Entry 8FAS (X-ray diffraction, 1.55 A resolution); this record covers chains A and B of the 3 polymer chains in the assembly.

# Chain A
Molecule: Ky230 Antibody, heavy chain
From: Mus musculus
Notes: antibody fragment or engineered binder
Sequence (223 residues; each row starts with the number of its first residue; a row labelled like 82A-82C holds insertion residues (82A, then the next letters in order)):
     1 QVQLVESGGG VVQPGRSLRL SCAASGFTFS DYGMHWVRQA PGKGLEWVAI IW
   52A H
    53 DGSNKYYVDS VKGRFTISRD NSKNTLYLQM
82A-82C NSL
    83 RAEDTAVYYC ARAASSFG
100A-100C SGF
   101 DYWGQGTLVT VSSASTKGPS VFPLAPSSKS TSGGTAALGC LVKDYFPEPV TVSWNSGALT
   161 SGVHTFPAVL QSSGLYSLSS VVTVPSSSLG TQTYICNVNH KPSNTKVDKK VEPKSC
Disordered / not traced: 216
Disulfides: Cys22-Cys92, Cys140-Cys196

# Chain B
Molecule: Ky230 Antibody, light chain
From: Mus musculus
Notes: antibody fragment or engineered binder
Sequence (219 residues; row label = number of the first residue in the row; a row labelled like 27A-27E holds insertion residues (27A, then the next letters in order)):
     1 DVVMTQSPLS LPVTLGQPAS IFCRSSQ
27A-27E SLVYS
    28 DGNTYLNWFQ RRPGQSPRRL IYKVSDRDSG VPDRFSGSGS GTDFTLQISR VEAEDVGVYY
    88 CMQGTHWPPT FGQGTKVEIK RTVAAPSVFI FPPSDEQLKS GTASVVCLLN NFYPREAKVQ
   148 WKVDNALQSG NSQESVTEQD SKDSTYSLSS TLTLSKADYE KHKVYACEVT HQGLSSPVTK
   208 SFNRGEC
Disordered / not traced: 213-214
Disulfides: Cys23-Cys88, Cys134-Cys194

# How chain A and chain B interact
Contacting residue pairs (79):
  Gln39(A) - Arg38(B)  hydrogen bond
  Gln39(A) - Tyr87(B)  hydrogen bond
  Leu45(A) - Tyr87(B)  hydrophobic
  Leu45(A) - Phe98(B)
  Trp47(A) - Trp94(B)  hydrophobic
  Trp47(A) - Pro96(B)
  Tyr58(A) - Trp94(B)  hydrophobic
  Tyr59(A) - Trp94(B)
  Tyr91(A) - Arg38(B)
  Tyr91(A) - Pro44(B)  hydrophobic
  Ala96(A) - Arg46(B)
  Ser98(A) - Tyr32(B)
  Phe99(A) - Trp94(B)  hydrophobic
  Phe99(A) - Pro96(B)  hydrophobic
  Gly100(A) - Tyr32(B)
  Gly100(A) - Asn34(B)  hydrogen bond (backbone-side chain)
  Gly100(A) - Gly91(B)
  Ser100A(A) - Tyr32(B)
  Ser100A(A) - Asn34(B)
  Ser100A(A) - Arg46(B)  hydrogen bond (backbone-side chain)
  Ser100A(A) - Lys50(B)
  Gly100B(A) - Met89(B)
  Phe100C(A) - Phe36(B)
  Phe100C(A) - Arg46(B)
  Phe100C(A) - Met89(B)  hydrophobic
  Phe100C(A) - Phe98(B)  hydrophobic
  Asp101(A) - Arg45(B)
  Asp101(A) - Arg46(B)  hydrogen bond (backbone-backbone)
  Trp103(A) - Phe36(B)
  Trp103(A) - Ser43(B)  hydrogen bond (backbone-side chain)
  Trp103(A) - Pro44(B)
  Gly104(A) - Ser43(B)
  Gly104(A) - Pro44(B)
  Gln105(A) - Gly41(B)  hydrogen bond (side chain-backbone)
  Gln105(A) - Gln42(B)
  Gln105(A) - Ser43(B)
  Val121(A) - Glu123(B)
  Phe122(A) - Ser121(B)
  Phe122(A) - Glu123(B)
  Phe122(A) - Gln124(B)
  Pro123(A) - Ser121(B)
  Pro123(A) - Glu123(B)
  Leu124(A) - Phe118(B)  hydrophobic
  Leu124(A) - Val133(B)  hydrophobic
  Ala125(A) - Phe118(B)
  Lys129(A) - Phe116(B)
  Lys129(A) - Ile117(B)  hydrogen bond (backbone-backbone)
  Lys129(A) - Lys207(B)
  Lys129(A) - Ser208(B)  hydrogen bond (side chain-backbone)
  Ser130(A) - Phe116(B)
  Ser130(A) - Phe118(B)
  Thr131(A) - Phe116(B)
  Ser132(A) - Phe116(B)
  Ala137(A) - Phe116(B)  hydrophobic
  Ala137(A) - Phe118(B)
  Ala137(A) - Leu135(B)  hydrophobic
  Leu141(A) - Ser131(B)
  Lys143(A) - Gln124(B)
  Lys143(A) - Ser131(B)
  His164(A) - Asn137(B)
  His164(A) - Asn138(B)  hydrogen bond
  His164(A) - Ser174(B)  hydrogen bond
  Phe166(A) - Leu135(B)  hydrophobic
  Phe166(A) - Ser162(B)
  Phe166(A) - Thr164(B)
  Phe166(A) - Ser174(B)
  Phe166(A) - Leu175(B)
  Phe166(A) - Ser176(B)
  Pro167(A) - Ser162(B)  hydrogen bond (backbone-side chain)
  Pro167(A) - Val163(B)
  Val169(A) - Gln160(B)
  Val169(A) - Glu161(B)
  Val169(A) - Ser162(B)
  Leu170(A) - Gln160(B)  hydrogen bond (backbone-side chain)
  Gln171(A) - Gln160(B)
  Ser179(A) - Ser176(B)
  Val181(A) - Leu135(B)  hydrophobic
  Thr183(A) - Asn137(B)
  Lys209(A) - Glu123(B)  salt bridge
Interface residues without a listed pair, chain A (43 interface residues in all): Val37, Glu46, Val60, Leu138
Interface residues without a listed pair, chain B (44 interface residues in all): Tyr49, Asp55, Pro95, Ser127, Asp167, Phe209

# Summary
The interface between chain A and chain B involves 43 residues on one side and 44 on the other; the contacts
include 13 hydrogen bonds and 1 salt bridge. Among the polar pairs are Lys209(A)-Glu123(B), Gln39(A)-Arg38(B)
and Gln39(A)-Tyr87(B).
Here chain A is Ky230 Antibody, heavy chain and chain B is Ky230 Antibody, light chain, both from Mus
musculus. Entry 8FAS (Crystal structure of Ky230 Fab in complex with circumsporozoite protein NANP5 peptide)
was determined by X-ray diffraction together with 8F95, 8F9E, 8F9F, 8F9S, 8F9T, 8F9U and 11 further entries
from the same study.
